Entry 6P5P (X-ray diffraction, 3.30 A resolution); this record covers chain A.

== Chain A ==
Molecule: Rho-associated protein kinase 2
Source organism: Homo sapiens
Notes: EC 2.7.11.1
UniProtKB: O75116 (ROCK2_HUMAN); numbering as in UniProt (aligned over 18-417)
Chain sequence (405 residues; numbered 13 to 417; the number before each row is that of its first residue):
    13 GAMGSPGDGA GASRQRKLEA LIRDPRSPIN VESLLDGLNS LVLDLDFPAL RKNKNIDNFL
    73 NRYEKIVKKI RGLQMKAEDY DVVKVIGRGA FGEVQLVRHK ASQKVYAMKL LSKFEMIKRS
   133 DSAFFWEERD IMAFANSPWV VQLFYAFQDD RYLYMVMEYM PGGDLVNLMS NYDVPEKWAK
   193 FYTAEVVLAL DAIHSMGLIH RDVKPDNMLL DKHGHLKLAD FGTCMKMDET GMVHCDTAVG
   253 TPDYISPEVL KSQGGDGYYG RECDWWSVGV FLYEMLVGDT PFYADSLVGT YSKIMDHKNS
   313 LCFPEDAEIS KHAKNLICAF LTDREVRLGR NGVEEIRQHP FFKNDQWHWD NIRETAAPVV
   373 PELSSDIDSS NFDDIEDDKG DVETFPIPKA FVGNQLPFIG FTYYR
Disordered / not traced: 13-26, 389-393
Differences from the reference sequence: expression tag (13-17); engineered mutation Tyr270 (Phe in O75116)
UniProt features mapped onto this chain:
  - active site: Asp214 (Proton acceptor)
  - binding site (ATP): Ile98 to Val106, Lys121
  - modified residue: Thr414 (Phosphothreonine)
Residues lining bound ligands: O1V (2-[(2S)-1-azabicyclo[2.2.2]octan-2-yl]-6-(5-methyl-1H-pyrazol-4-yl)thieno[3,2-d]pyrimidin-4(3H)-one): Ile98, Arg100, Gly101, Val106, Ala119, Lys121, Glu140, Val153, Met169, Glu170, Tyr171, Met172, Leu221, Ala231, Asp232, Phe384

== In short ==
Ligands of chain A: compound O1V. From UniProt: active-site residue Asp214 and 10 ATP-binding residues.
Chain A is Rho-associated protein kinase 2 (Homo sapiens); the structure, Discovery of a Novel, Highly Potent,
and Selective Thieno[3,2-d]pyrimidinone-Based Cdc7 inhibitor with a Quinuclidine Moiety (TAK-931) ..., was
determined by X-ray diffraction together with 6P5M from the same study.
